Entry 9BDF (electron microscopy, 3.01 A resolution); this record covers chains C and D of the 9 polymer chains in the assembly.

[Chain C]
Molecule: ADI-85666 Fab heavy chain
Organism: Homo sapiens
Notes: antibody fragment or engineered binder
Chain sequence (240 residues; numbered 1 to 240; the number before each row is that of its first residue):
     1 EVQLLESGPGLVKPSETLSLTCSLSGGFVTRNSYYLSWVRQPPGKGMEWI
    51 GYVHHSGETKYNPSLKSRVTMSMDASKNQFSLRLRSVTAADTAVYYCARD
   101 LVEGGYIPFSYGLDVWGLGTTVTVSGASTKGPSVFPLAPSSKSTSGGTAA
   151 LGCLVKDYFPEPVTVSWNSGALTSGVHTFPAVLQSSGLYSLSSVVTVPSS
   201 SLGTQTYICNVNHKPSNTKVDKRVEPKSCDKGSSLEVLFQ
Disordered / not traced: 125-240
Disulfides: Cys-22/Cys-97

[Chain D]
Molecule: ADI-85666 Fab light chain
Organism: Homo sapiens
Notes: antibody fragment or engineered binder
Chain sequence (214 residues; each row starts with the number of its first residue):
     1 DIQLTQSPSSLSASVGDRVTITCRASQGIRNDLGWYQQKPGKAPERLIYA
    51 ASSSLPGVPSRFRGSGSGTEFTLTISSLQPEDSATYFCLQYHNYPRTFGP
   101 GTKVEIKRTVAAPSVFIFPPSDEQLKSGTASVVCLLNNFYPREAKVQWKV
   151 DNALQSGNSQESVTEQDSKDSTYSLSSTLTLSKADYEKHKVYACEVTHQG
   201 LSSPVTKSFNRGEC
Disordered / not traced: 105-214
Disulfides: Cys-23/Cys-88

[How chain C and chain D interact]
Pairs across the interface (24):
  Tyr-35(C) with Tyr-94(D)
  Gln-41(C) with Gln-38(D), hydrogen bond
  Met-47(C) with Gln-38(D); Pro-44(D), hydrophobic; Phe-98(D)
  Trp-49(C) with Tyr-94(D); Pro-95(D), hydrophobic; Arg-96(D)
  Tyr-52(C) with Tyr-94(D), hydrogen bond
  Lys-60(C) with Tyr-94(D)
  Tyr-96(C) with Gln-38(D)
  Asp-100(C) with Arg-96(D), salt bridge
  Ser-110(C) with Tyr-91(D)
  Tyr-111(C) with Arg-46(D), hydrogen bond (backbone-side chain); Tyr-49(D)
  Gly-112(C) with Tyr-91(D)
  Leu-113(C) with Tyr-36(D), hydrogen bond (backbone-side chain); Arg-46(D); Leu-89(D), hydrophobic
  Asp-114(C) with Arg-46(D), salt bridge
  Trp-116(C) with Tyr-36(D); Pro-44(D), hydrophobic; Phe-98(D), hydrophobic
  Gly-117(C) with Ala-43(D)
Also at the interface, not in a pair above, chain C (19 interface residues in all): Val-39, Asn-62, Phe-109, Leu-118
Also at the interface, not in a pair above, chain D (14 interface residues in all): Lys-42, Phe-87

[Summary]
The interface between chain C and chain D involves 19 residues on one side and 14 on the other, with 4
hydrogen bonds and 2 salt bridges. Among the polar pairs are Asp-100(C)/Arg-96(D), Asp-114(C)/Arg-46(D) and
Gln-41(C)/Gln-38(D).
Chain C is ADI-85666 Fab heavy chain and chain D is ADI-85666 Fab light chain, both from Homo sapiens; the
structure, Influenza A virus Hemagglutinin H3/Darwin/6/2021 in complex with Fab ADI-85666, was determined by
electron microscopy.
